PDB entry 7TZO | electron microscopy, 3.28 A resolution | chains B and F of the 8 polymer chains in the assembly

Chain B:
Molecule: Serine/threonine-protein kinase mTOR
From: Homo sapiens
Notes: EC 2.7.11.1
UniProt: P42345 (MTOR_HUMAN); residue numbers follow UniProt; this construct covers 1-2549
Chain sequence (2674 residues; row label = number of the first residue in the row; numbers below 1 keep their minus sign (Met-124 is residue -124)):
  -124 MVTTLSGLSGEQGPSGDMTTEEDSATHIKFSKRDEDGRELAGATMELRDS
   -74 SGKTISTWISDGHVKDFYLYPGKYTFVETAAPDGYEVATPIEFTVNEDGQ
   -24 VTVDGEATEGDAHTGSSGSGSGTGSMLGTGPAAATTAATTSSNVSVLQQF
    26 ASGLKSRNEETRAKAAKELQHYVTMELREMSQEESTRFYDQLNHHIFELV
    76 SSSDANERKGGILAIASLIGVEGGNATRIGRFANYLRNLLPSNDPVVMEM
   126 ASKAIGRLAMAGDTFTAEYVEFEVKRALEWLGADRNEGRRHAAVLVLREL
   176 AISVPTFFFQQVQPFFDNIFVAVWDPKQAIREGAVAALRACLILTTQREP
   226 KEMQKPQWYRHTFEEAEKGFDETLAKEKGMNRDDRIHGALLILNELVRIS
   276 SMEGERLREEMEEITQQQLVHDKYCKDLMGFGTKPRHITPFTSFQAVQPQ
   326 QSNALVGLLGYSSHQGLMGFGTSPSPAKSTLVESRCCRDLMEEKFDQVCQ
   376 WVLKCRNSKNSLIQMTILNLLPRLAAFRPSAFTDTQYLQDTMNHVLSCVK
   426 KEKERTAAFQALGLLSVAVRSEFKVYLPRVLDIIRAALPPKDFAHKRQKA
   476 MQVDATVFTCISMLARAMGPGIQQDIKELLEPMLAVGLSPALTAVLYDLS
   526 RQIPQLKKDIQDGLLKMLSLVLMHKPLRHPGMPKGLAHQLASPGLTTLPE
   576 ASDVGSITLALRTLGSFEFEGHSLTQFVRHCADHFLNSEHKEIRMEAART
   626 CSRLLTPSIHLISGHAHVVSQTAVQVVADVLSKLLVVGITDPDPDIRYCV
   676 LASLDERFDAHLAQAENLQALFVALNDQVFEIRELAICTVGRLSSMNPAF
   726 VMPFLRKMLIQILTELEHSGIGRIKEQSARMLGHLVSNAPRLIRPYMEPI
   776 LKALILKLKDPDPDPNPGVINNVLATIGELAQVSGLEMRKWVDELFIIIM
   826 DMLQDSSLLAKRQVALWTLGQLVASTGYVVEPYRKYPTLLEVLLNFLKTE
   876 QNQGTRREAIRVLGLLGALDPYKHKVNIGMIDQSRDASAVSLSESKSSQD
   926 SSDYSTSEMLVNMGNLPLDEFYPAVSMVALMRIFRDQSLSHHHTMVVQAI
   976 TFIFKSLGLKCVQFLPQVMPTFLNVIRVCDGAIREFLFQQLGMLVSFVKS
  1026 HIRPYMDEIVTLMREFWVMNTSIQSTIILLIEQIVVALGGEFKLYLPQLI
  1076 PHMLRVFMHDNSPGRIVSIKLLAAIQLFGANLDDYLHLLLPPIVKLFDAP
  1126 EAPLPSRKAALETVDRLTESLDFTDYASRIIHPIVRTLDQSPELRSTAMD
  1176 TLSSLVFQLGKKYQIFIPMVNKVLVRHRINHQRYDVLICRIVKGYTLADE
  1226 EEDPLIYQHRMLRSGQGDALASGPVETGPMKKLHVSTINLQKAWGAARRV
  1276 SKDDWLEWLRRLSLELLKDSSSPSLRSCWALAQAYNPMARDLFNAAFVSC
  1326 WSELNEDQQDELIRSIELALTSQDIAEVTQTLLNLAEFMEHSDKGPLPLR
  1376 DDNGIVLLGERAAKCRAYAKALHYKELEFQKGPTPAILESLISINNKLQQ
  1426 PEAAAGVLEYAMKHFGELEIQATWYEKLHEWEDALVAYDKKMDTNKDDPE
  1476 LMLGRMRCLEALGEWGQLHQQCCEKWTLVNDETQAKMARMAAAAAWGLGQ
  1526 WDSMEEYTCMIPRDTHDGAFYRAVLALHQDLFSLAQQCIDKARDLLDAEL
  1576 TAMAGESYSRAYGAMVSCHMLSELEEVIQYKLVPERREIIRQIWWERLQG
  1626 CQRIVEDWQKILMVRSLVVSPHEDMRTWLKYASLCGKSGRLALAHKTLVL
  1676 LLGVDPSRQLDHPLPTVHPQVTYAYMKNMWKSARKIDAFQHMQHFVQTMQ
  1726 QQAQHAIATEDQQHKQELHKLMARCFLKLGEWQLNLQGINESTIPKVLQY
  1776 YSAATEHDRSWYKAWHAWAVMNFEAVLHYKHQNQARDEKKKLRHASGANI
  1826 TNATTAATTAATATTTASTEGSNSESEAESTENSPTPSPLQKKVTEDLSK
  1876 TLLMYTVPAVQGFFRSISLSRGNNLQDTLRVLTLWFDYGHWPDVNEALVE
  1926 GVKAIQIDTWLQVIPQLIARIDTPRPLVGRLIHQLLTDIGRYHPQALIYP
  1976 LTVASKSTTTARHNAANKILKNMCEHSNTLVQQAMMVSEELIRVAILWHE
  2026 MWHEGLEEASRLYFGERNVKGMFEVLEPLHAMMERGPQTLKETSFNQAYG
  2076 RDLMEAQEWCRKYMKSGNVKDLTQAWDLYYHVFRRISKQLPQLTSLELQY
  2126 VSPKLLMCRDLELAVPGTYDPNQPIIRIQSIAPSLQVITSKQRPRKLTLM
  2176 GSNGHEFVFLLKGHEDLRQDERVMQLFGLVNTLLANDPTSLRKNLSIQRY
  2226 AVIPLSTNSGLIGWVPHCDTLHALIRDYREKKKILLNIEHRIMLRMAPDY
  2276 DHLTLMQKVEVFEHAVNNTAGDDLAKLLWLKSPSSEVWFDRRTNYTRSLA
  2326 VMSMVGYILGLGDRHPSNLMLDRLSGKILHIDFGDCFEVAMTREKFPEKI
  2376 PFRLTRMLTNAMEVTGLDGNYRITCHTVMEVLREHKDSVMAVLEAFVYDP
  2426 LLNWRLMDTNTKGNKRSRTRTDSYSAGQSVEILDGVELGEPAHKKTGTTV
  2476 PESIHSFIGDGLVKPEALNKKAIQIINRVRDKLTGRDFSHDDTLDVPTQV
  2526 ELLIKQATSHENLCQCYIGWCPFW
Disordered / not traced: -124 to 16, 31-36, 54-59, 75-81, 157-161, 224-232, 247-257, 290-355, 381-385, 405-409, 467-477, 492-496, 550-577, 596-598, 634-643, 787-790, 904-926, 1239-1262, 1811-1872, 2434-2491
Differences from the reference sequence: initiating methionine (-124); expression tag (-123 to 0)
UniProt features mapped onto this chain:
  - region: Val2162 to Arg2168 (G-loop), Lys2258 to Gly2296 (Interaction with MLST8), Gly2335 to Asn2343 (Catalytic loop), His2355 to Thr2380 (Activation loop)
  - binding site (1D-myo-inositol hexakisphosphate): Lys1662, Lys1702, Arg1749
  - binding site (ATP): Ser2165, Gln2167, Leu2185, Lys2187, Glu2190, Tyr2225, Gly2238, Trp2239, Val2240, Thr2245, Met2345, Ile2356
  - binding site (Mg(2+)): Asn2343, Asp2357
  - modified residue: Met1 (N-acetylmethionine), Ser567 (Phosphoserine), Thr1162 (Phosphothreonine), Lys1218 (N6-acetyllysine), Ser1261 (Phosphoserine), Ser2159 (Phosphoserine), Thr2164 (Phosphothreonine), Thr2173 (Phosphothreonine), Thr2446 (Phosphothreonine), Ser2448 (Phosphoserine), Ser2478 (Phosphoserine), Ser2481 (Phosphoserine)
  - cross-link: Lys2066 (Glycyl lysine isopeptide (Lys-Gly) (interchain with G-Cter in ubiquitin))
  - natural variant: Ala8 (A8S: In a lung large cell carcinoma sample), Met135 (M135T: In a metastatic melanoma sample), Arg624 (R624H: In FCORD2; uncertain significance), Asp1376 (D1376E: Found in a patient with focal epilepsy; uncertain significance), Tyr1450 (Y1450D: In FCORD2), Trp1456 (W1456G: In FCORD2), Ala1459 (A1459D: In FCORD2; A1459S: In FCORD2; uncertain significance), Leu1460 (L1460P: In FCORD2), Cys1483 (C1483R: In FCORD2), Trp1490 (W1490R: In SKS), Met1595 (M1595I: In SKS), Arg1709 (R1709H: In FCORD2; uncertain significance), 13 further natural variant entries in UniProt
  - mutagenesis: Lys2066 (K2066R: Complete loss ubiquitination by the SCF(FBXO22) complex), Ser2159 (S2159A: Reduces mTORC1-associated S-2481 autophosphorylation; when associated with A-2164. Reduced activity of the mTORC1 complex; S2159D: Mimics phosphorylation ...), Thr2164 (T2164A: Reduces mTORC1-associated S-2481 autophosphorylation; when associated with A-2159; T2164E: Stronger phosphorylation of RPS6KB1; when associated with D-2159), Thr2173 (T2173A: Increased mTOR kinase activity), His2340 (H2340A: Barely detectable kinase activity), Asp2357 (D2357E: Kinase-dead mutant, loss of interaction with TM4SF5 and loss of lysosome membrane localization; when associated with I-2364), Val2364 (V2364I: Kinase-dead mutant, loss of interaction with TM4SF5 and loss of lysosome membrane localization; when associated with E-2357)

Chain F:
Molecule: Rapamycin-insensitive companion of mTOR
From: Homo sapiens
UniProt: Q6R327 (RICTR_HUMAN); numbering as in UniProt (aligned over 1-1708)
Chain sequence (1720 residues; numbered -11 to 1708; the number before each row is that of its first residue; numbers below 1 keep their minus sign (Met-11 is residue -11)):
   -11 MDYKDDDDKGSTMAAIGRGRSLKNLRVRGRNDSGEENVPLDLTREPSDNL
    39 REILQNVARLQGVSNMRKLGHLNNFTKLLCDIGHSEEKLGFHYEDIIICL
    89 RLALLNEAKEVRAAGLRALRYLIQDSSILQKVLKLKVDYLIARCIDIQQS
   139 NEVERTQALRLVRKMITVNASLFPSSVTNSLIAVGNDGLQERDRMVRACI
   189 AIICELALQNPEVVALRGGLNTILKNVIDCQLSRINEALITTILHLLNHP
   239 KTRQYVRADVELERILAPYTDFHYRHSPDTAEGQLKEDREARFLASKMGI
   289 IATFRSWAGIINLCKPGNSGIQSLIGVLCIPNMEIRRGLLEVLYDIFRLP
   339 LPVVTEEFIEALLSVDPGRFQDSWRLSDGFVAAEAKTILPHRARSRPDLM
   389 DNYLALILSAFIRNGLLEGLVEVITNSDDHISVRATILLGELLHMANTIL
   439 PHSHSHHLHCLPTLMNMAASFDIPKEKRLRASAALNCLKRFHEMKKRGPK
   489 PYSLHLDHIIQKAIATHQKRDQYLRVQKDIFILKDTEEALLINLRDSQVL
   539 QHKENLEWNWNLIGTILKWPNVNLRNYKDEQLHRFVRRLLYFYKPSSKLY
   589 ANLDLDFAKAKQLTVVGCQFTEFLLESEEDGQGYLEDLVKDIVQWLNASS
   639 GMKPERSLQNNGLLTTLSQHYFLFIGTLSCHPHGVKMLEKCSVFQCLLNL
   689 CSLKNQDHLLKLTVSSLDYSRDGLARVILSKILTAATDACRLYATKHLRV
   739 LLRANVEFFNNWGIELLVTQLHDKNKTISSEALDILDEACEDKANLHALI
   789 QMKPALSHLGDKGLLLLLRFLSIPKGFSYLNERGYVAKQLEKWHREYNSK
   839 YVDLIEEQLNEALTTYRKPVDGDNYVRRSNQRLQRPHVYLPIHLYGQLVH
   889 HKTGCHLLEVQNIITELCRNVRTPDLDKWEEIKKLKASLWALGNIGSSNW
   939 GLNLLQEENVIPDILKLAKQCEVLSIRGTCVYVLGLIAKTKQGCDILKCH
   989 NWDAVRHSRKHLWPVVPDDVEQLCNELSSIPSTLSLNSESTSSRHNSESE
  1039 SVPSSMFILEDDRFGSSSTSTFFLDINEDTEPTFYDRSGPIKDKNSFPFF
  1089 ASSKLVKNRILNSLTLPNKKHRSSSDPKGGKLSSESKTSNRRIRTLTEPS
  1139 VDFNHSDDFTPISTVQKTLQLETSFMGNKHIEDTGSTPSIGENDLKFTKN
  1189 FGTENHRENTSRERLVVESSTSSHMKIRSQSFNTDTTTSGISSMSSSPSR
  1239 ETVGVDATTMDTDCGSMSTVVSTKTIKTSHYLTPQSNHLSLSKSNSVSLV
  1289 PPGSSHTLPRRAQSLKAPSIATIKSLADCNFSYTSSRDAFGYATLKRLQQ
  1339 QRMHPSLSHSEALASPAKDVLFTDTITMKANSFESRLTPSRFMKALSYAS
  1389 LDKEDLLSPINQNTLQRSSSVRSMVSSATYGGSDDYIGLALPVDINDIFQ
  1439 VKDIPYFQTKNIPPHDDRGARAFAHDAGGLPSGTGGLVKNSFHLLRQQMS
  1489 LTEIMNSIHSDASLFLESTEDTGLQEHTDDNCLYCVCIEILGFQPSNQLS
  1539 AICSHSDFQDIPYSDWCEQTIHNPLEVVPSKFSGISGCSDGVSQEGSASS
  1589 TKSTELLLGVKTIPDDTPMCRILLRKEVLRLVINLSSSVSTKCHETGLLT
  1639 IKEKYPQTFDDICLYSEVSHLLSHCTFRLPCRRFIQELFQDVQFLQMHEE
  1689 AEAVLATPPKQPIVDTSAES
Disordered / not traced: -11 to 24, 511-519, 858-871, 1006-1422, 1449-1478, 1495-1509, 1539-1606, 1695-1708
Differences from the reference sequence: initiating methionine (-11); expression tag (-10 to 0)
UniProt features mapped onto this chain:
  - binding site (ATP): Asn543, Arg572, Arg576
  - binding site (Zn(2+)): His1515, Cys1520, Cys1523, Cys1651
  - modified residue: Ser21 (Phosphoserine), Ser35 (Phosphoserine), Ser265 (Phosphoserine), Lys1092 (N6-acetyllysine), Lys1095 (N6-acetyllysine), Thr1103 (Phosphothreonine), Lys1116 (N6-acetyllysine), Lys1119 (N6-acetyllysine), Lys1125 (N6-acetyllysine), Thr1135 (Phosphothreonine), Ser1138 (Phosphoserine), Ser1162 (Phosphoserine), Ser1219 (Phosphoserine), Ser1235 (Phosphoserine), Thr1271 (Phosphothreonine), Ser1274 (Phosphoserine), Ser1278 (Phosphoserine), Ser1282 (Phosphoserine), Ser1284 (Phosphoserine), Thr1295 (Phosphothreonine) and 16 more in UniProt
  - cross-link: Lys274 (Glycyl lysine isopeptide (Lys-Gly) (interchain with G-Cter in ubiquitin))
  - mutagenesis: Lys274 (K274G: Abolishes deubiquitination by USP9X and increases interaction with MTOR. No effect on interaction with SIN1), Lys1080 to Lys1082 (In M1; does not affect acetylation), Lys1092 to Lys1095 (In M2; decreased acetylation and activity of the mTORC2 complex), Lys1107 to Lys1108 (In M3; does not affect acetylation), Lys1116 to Lys1125 (In M4; decreased acetylation and activity of the mTORC2 complex), Thr1135 (T1135A: Impaired phosphorylation by RPS6KB1, leading to increased activity of the mTORC2 complex), Ser1235 (S1235A: Impaired phosphorylation by GSK3B in response to stress, leading to increased mTORC2 activity; S1235D: Mimics phosphorylation; decreased activity of mTORC2), Thr1695 (T1695G: Reduced GSK3-mediated phosphorylation, reduced interaction with FBXW7, reduced FBXW7-mediated ubiquitination and increased stability)

Interface between chain B and chain F:
Contacting residue pairs - 61 pairs, chain B then chain F:
  Lys1068(B) - Leu467(F)
  Leu1069(B) - Lys463(F)
  Leu1069(B) - Glu464(F)
  Leu1069(B) - Leu467(F)  hydrophobic
  Asp1109(B) - Arg466(F)  salt bridge
  Tyr1110(B) - Arg466(F)
  Asp1147(B) - Arg478(F)  salt bridge
  Asp1150(B) - Lys477(F)  salt bridge
  Asp1210(B) - Trp557(F)
  Val1211(B) - Thr553(F)
  Cys1214(B) - Thr553(F)
  Lys1218(B) - Lys556(F)
  Tyr1220(B) - Val603(F)  hydrophobic
  Thr1221(B) - Asp495(F)  hydrogen bond
  Leu1222(B) - Arg485(F)  hydrogen bond (backbone-side chain)
  Leu1222(B) - Lys488(F)
  Leu1222(B) - Asp495(F)  hydrogen bond (backbone-side chain)
  Leu1222(B) - Ile498(F)  hydrophobic
  Ala1223(B) - Arg485(F)  hydrogen bond (backbone-side chain)
  Ala1223(B) - Lys488(F)
  Ala1223(B) - Pro489(F)
  Ala1223(B) - Asp495(F)
  Glu1225(B) - Arg485(F)  hydrogen bond (backbone-side chain)
  Glu1226(B) - Arg485(F)  salt bridge
  Asp1228(B) - Glu481(F)
  Leu1230(B) - Arg478(F)
  Ile1231(B) - Ile347(F)  hydrophobic
  Ile1231(B) - Leu351(F)  hydrophobic
  His1234(B) - Glu348(F)  salt bridge
  Phe2039(B) - Val1627(F)  hydrophobic
  Ser2069(B) - Thr258(F)  hydrogen bond (side chain-backbone)
  Ser2069(B) - Asp259(F)
  Gln2072(B) - Glu251(F)  hydrogen bond (side chain-backbone)
  Gln2072(B) - Arg252(F)
  Arg2076(B) - Gly206(F)
  Arg2076(B) - Asn209(F)
  Arg2076(B) - Val248(F)
  Asp2077(B) - Asn209(F)
  Met2079(B) - Arg245(F)
  Glu2083(B) - Gln1446(F)
  Val2094(B) - His1481(F)
  Val2094(B) - Ile1621(F)  hydrophobic
  Thr2098(B) - Ile1621(F)
  Thr2098(B) - Ser1624(F)
  Thr2098(B) - Ser1625(F)
  Gln2099(B) - Thr1664(F)
  Asp2102(B) - Ser1624(F)
  Asp2102(B) - Ser1625(F)
  Asp2102(B) - Ser1626(F)  hydrogen bond
  Tyr2105(B) - Val1627(F)
  His2106(B) - Arg1666(F)
  Arg2110(B) - Arg263(F)  hydrogen bond (side chain-backbone)
  Arg2110(B) - His264(F)
  Lys2113(B) - Pro266(F)
  Gln2114(B) - His261(F)
  Gln2117(B) - Arg263(F)
  Gln2124(B) - Cys317(F)
  Gln2124(B) - Ile318(F)
  Tyr2125(B) - Thr258(F)
  Tyr2125(B) - Phe260(F)  hydrophobic
  Tyr2125(B) - Ile318(F)  hydrophobic
Other interface residues (no listed pair), chain B (46 interface residues in all): Lys1187, Gly1219, Leu2065, Ala2073, Gly2075, Lys2087, Arg2109
Other interface residues (no listed pair), chain F (53 interface residues in all): Ser311, Gly314, Val315, Ser470, Met482, Lys484, Gln499, Asn549, Gln600, Lys1448

Summary:
46 residues of chain B and 53 residues of chain F are in contact; the contacts include 9 hydrogen bonds and 5
salt bridges. Polar contacts include Asp1109(B)-Arg466(F), Asp1147(B)-Arg478(F) and Asp1150(B)-Lys477(F).
Here chain B is Serine/threonine-protein kinase mTOR and chain F is Rapamycin-insensitive companion of mTOR,
both from Homo sapiens. Entry 7TZO (The apo structure of human mTORC2 complex) was determined by electron
microscopy.
